Entry 1Z2O (X-ray diffraction, 1.24 A resolution); this record covers chain X.

# Chain X
Protein: inositol 1,3,4-trisphosphate 5/6-kinase
Organism: Entamoeba histolytica
Notes: fragment: Inositol phosphate kinase, ATP-grasp
UniProtKB: Q9XYQ1 (Q9XYQ1_ENTHI); residues 1-319 here = UniProt positions 1-319
Amino-acid sequence (324 residues; each row starts with the number of its first residue; numbers below 1 keep their minus sign (Gly-4 is residue -4)):
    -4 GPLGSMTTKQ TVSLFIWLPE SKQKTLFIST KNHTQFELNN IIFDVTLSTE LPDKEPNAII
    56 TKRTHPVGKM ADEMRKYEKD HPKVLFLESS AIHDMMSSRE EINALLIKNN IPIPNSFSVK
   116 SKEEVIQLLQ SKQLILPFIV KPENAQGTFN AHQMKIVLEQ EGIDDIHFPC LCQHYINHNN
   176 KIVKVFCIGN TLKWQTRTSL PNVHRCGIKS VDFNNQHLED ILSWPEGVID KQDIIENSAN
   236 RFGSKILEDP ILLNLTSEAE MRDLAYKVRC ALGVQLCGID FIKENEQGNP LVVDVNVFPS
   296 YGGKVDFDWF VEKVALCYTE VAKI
Unresolved in the structure: -4 to 4, 316-319
Sequence notes: cloning artifact (-4 to 0)
Ion coordination: Mg2+ site 1: Asp275, Asp289 (together with (1S,3R,4R,6S)-1,3,4,6-tetrapkisphosphate, ADP); Mg2+ site 2: Asp289, Asn291 (together with ADP)
Small-molecule neighbours:
  - ADP (adenosine-5'-diphosphate): Arg94, Pro109, Ile134, Lys136, Ala140, Ala146, His147, Met149, Gln168, His169, Tyr170, Ile171, His173, Ile177, Ser194, Leu195, Phe208, Asn210, Asp275, Ile277, Val288, Asp289, Asn291
  - (1S,3R,4R,6S)-1,3,4,6-tetrapkisphosphate (I4P): Lys17, Thr20, Lys57, Thr59, Ala140, Gln141, Gly142, His147, Lys179, Phe181, Asn210, Gln211, Asp275, Asp289, Asn291, Phe293, Pro294, Ser295, Tyr296, Gly297
Curated features (UniProtKB/Swiss-Prot):
  - binding site (1D-myo-inositol 1,3,4,6-tetrakisphosphate): Lys17, Lys57, Gln141, Gly142, His147, Lys179, Asp289, Asn291, Ser295
  - binding site (1D-myo-inositol 1,3,4-trisphosphate): Lys17, Gln141, Gly142, His147, Asn291, Ser295
  - binding site (ADP): Arg94, Lys136, His147, Gln168, His169, Tyr170, Ile171, Ser194, Asn210, Val288, Asp289
  - binding site (ATP): Arg94, Lys136, His147, Gln168, His169, Tyr170, Ile171, Ser194, Val288, Asp289, Asn291
  - binding site (Mg(2+)): Asp275, Asp289, Asn291
Reported in the primary citation:
  - binding site for (1S,3R,4R,6S)-1,3,4,6-tetrapkisphosphate: Lys179, Asn291
  - conformationally variable residues: Arg192
  - catalytic residues: His147 (proposed by the authors, not directly observed)
  - specificity-determining residues: Ser295 (proposed by the authors, not directly observed)

# In short
Chain X binds ADP and (1S,3R,4R,6S)-1,3,4,6-tetrapkisphosphate. Asp275 and Asp289 coordinate Mg2+ site 1.
UniProt lists 9 residues binding 1D-myo-inositol 1,3,4,6-tetrakisphosphate, 6 residues binding 1D-myo-inositol
1,3,4-trisphosphate, 11 ADP-binding residues and 11 ATP-binding residues. The paper reports the catalytic
residue His147; a binding site for (1S,3R,4R,6S)-1,3,4,6-tetrapkisphosphate at Lys179 and Asn291.
Chain X is inositol 1,3,4-trisphosphate 5/6-kinase (Entamoeba histolytica); the structure, Inositol
1,3,4-trisphosphate 5/6-Kinase in complex with mg2+/ADP/Ins(1,3,4,6)P4, was determined by X-ray diffraction
together with 1Z2N and 1Z2P from the same study.
